PDB entry 6XN7 | electron microscopy, 3.47 A resolution | chains F and T of the 12 polymer chains in the assembly

== Chain F ==
Molecule: CRISPR-associated protein Csm3
Source organism: Lactococcus lactis subsp. lactis
UniProt: L0CEA3 (L0CEA3_LACLL); residues 1-214 here = UniProt positions 1-214
Amino-acid sequence (214 residues; row label = number of the first residue in the row):
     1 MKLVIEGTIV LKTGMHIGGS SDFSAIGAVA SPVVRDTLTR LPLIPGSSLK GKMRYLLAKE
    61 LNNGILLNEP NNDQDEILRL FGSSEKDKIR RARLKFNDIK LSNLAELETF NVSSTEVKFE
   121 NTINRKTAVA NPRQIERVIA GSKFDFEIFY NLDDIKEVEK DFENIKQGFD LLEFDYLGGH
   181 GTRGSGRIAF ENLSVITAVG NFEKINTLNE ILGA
Disordered / not traced: 66-72
Differences from the reference sequence: conflict Ala30 (Asp in L0CEA3)

== Chain T ==
Molecule: Target RNA
Source organism: Lactococcus lactis subsp. lactis
Sequence (37 nucleotides; row label = number of the first residue in the row):
     5 AGGAGUUGAA GCUUGGUUCA AAGAACGUAU GUUCUCG

== Interface between chain F and chain T ==
Contacting residue pairs (15):
  Ala25(F) with C30(T), phosphate contact
  Ile26(F) with A29(T), hydrogen bond to the sugar; C30(T), phosphate contact
  Ala30(F) with C30(T), base contact
  Lys86(F) with U39(T), hydrogen bond to the phosphate; C40(T), salt bridge to the phosphate
  Ala130(F) with G27(T), base contact; A28(T), hydrogen bond to the sugar
  Asn131(F) with A28(T), sugar contact; C30(T), hydrogen bond to the sugar; G31(T), sugar contact
  Pro132(F) with A28(T), base contact; A29(T), sugar contact; C30(T), sugar contact
  Arg133(F) with C30(T), base contact
Other interface residues (no listed pair), chain F (12 interface residues in all): Gly27, Ala28, Val129, Gln134

== Overview ==
The interface between chain F and chain T involves 12 residues on one side and 7 on the other; the contacts
include 4 hydrogen bonds and 1 salt bridge. Among the polar pairs are Ile26(F)-A29(T), Ala130(F)-A28(T) and
Asn131(F)-C30(T).
Here chain F is CRISPR-associated protein Csm3 and chain T is Target RNA, both from Lactococcus lactis subsp.
lactis. Entry 6XN7 (Structure of the Lactococcus lactis Csm NTR CRISPR-Cas Complex) was determined by electron
microscopy, deposited together with 6XN3, 6XN4 and 6XN5.
